Entry 3S0Q (X-ray diffraction, 1.45 A resolution); this record covers chain A.

== Chain A ==
Name: Invasion protein
Organism: Mycobacterium tuberculosis
Notes: fragment: RipA peptidase module
UniProt: O53168 (O53168_MYCTU); numbering as in UniProt (aligned over 260-472)
Chain sequence (215 residues; row label = number of the first residue in the row):
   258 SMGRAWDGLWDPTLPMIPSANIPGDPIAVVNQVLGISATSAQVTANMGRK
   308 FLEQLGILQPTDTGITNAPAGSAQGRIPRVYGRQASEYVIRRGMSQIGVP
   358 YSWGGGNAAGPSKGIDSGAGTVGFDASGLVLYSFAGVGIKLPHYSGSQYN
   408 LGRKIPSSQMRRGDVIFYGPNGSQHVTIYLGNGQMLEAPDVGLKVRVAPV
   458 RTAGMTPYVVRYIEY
Unresolved in the structure: 258-264
Construct notes: expression tag (258-259); engineered mutation Ala-383 (Cys in O53168)
UniProt features mapped onto this chain:
  - active site: His-432 (Proton acceptor), Glu-444

== Summary ==
From UniProt: active-site residues His-432 and Glu-444.
Chain A is Invasion protein (Mycobacterium tuberculosis); the structure, Peptidase module of the peptidoglycan
hydrolase RipA (Rv1477) from Mycobacterium tuberculosis, catalytic site mutant (Cys383Ala) at ..., was
determined by X-ray diffraction (same publication as 3PBC and 3PBI).
